PDB entry 7RIQ | X-ray diffraction, 3.00 A resolution | chains A and F of the 13 polymer chains in the assembly

[Chain A]
Protein: DNA-directed RNA polymerase II subunit RPB1
From: Saccharomyces cerevisiae (strain ATCC 204508 / S288c)
Notes: EC 2.7.7.6
UniProt: P04050 (RPB1_YEAST); residue numbers follow UniProt; this construct covers 1-1733
Sequence (1733 residues; row label = number of the first residue in the row):
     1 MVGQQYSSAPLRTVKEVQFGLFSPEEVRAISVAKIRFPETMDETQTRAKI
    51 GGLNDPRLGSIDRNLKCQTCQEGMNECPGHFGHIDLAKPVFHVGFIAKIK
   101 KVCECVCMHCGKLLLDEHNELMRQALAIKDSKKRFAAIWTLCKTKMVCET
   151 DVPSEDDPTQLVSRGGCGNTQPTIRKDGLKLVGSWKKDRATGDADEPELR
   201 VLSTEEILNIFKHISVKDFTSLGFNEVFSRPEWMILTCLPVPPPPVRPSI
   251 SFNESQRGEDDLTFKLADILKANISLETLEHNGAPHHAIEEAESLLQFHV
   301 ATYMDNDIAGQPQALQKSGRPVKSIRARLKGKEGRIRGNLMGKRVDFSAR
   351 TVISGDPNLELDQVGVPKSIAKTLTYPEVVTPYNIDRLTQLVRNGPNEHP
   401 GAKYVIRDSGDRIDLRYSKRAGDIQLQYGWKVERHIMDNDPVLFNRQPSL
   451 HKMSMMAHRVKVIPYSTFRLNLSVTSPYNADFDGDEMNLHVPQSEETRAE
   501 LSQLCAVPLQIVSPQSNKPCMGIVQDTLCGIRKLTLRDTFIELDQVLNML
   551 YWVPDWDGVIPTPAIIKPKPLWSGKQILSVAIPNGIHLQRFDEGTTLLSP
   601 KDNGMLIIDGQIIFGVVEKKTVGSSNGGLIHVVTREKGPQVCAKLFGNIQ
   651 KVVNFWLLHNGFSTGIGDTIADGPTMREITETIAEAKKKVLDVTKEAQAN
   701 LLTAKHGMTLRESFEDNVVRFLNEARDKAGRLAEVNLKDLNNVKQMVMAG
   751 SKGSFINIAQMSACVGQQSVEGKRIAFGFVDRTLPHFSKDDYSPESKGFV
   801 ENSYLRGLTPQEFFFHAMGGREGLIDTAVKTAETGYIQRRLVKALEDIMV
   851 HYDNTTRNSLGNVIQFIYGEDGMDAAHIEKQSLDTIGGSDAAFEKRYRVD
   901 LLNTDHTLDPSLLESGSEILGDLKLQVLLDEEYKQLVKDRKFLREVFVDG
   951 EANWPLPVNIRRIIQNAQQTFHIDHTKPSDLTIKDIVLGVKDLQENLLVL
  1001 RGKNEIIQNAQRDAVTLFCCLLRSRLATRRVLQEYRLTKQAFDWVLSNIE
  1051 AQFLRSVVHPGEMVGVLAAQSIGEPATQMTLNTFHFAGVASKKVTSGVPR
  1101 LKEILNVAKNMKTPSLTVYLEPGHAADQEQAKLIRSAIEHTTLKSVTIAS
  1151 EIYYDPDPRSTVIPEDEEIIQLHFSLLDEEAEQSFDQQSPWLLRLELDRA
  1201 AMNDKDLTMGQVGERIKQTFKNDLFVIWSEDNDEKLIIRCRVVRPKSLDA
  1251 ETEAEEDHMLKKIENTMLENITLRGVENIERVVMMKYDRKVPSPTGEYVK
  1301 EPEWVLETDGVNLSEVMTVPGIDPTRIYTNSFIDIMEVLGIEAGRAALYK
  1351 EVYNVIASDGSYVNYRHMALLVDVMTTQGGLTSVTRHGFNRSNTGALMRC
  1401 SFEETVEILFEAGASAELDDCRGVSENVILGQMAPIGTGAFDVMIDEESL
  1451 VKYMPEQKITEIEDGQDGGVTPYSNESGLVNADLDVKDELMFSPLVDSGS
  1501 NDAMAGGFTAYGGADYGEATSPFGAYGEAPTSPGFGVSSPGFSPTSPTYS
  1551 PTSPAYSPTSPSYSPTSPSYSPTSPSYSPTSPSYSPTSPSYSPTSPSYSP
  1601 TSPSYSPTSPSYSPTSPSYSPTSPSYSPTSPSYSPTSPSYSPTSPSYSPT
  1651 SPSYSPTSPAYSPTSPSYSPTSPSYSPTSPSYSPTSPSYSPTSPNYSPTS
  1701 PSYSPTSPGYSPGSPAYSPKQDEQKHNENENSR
Unresolved in the structure: 1-2, 154-160, 187-198, 250-256, 1082-1091, 1177-1187, 1447-1733
Metal / ion sites: Zn2+ site 1: C67, C70, C77, H80; Zn2+ site 2: C107, C110, C148; Mg2+: D483 (shared with 1 residue of chain R)

[Chain F]
Protein: DNA-directed RNA polymerases I, II, and III subunit RPABC2
From: Saccharomyces cerevisiae (strain ATCC 204508 / S288c)
UniProt: P20435 (RPAB2_YEAST); residue numbers follow UniProt; this construct covers 1-155
Sequence (155 residues; row label = number of the first residue in the row):
     1 MSDYEEAFNDGNENFEDFDVEHFSDEETYEEKPQFKDGETTDANGKTIVT
    51 GGNGPEDFQQHEQIRRKTLKEKAIPKDQRATTPYMTKYERARILGTRALQ
   101 ISMNAPVFVDLEGETDPLRIAMKELAEKKIPLVIRRYLPDGSFEDWSVEE
   151 LIVDL
Unresolved in the structure: 1-68, 155

[Chain A / chain F interface]
Residue-residue contacts - 61 pairs, chain A then chain F:
  V379(A) with S102(F)
  V380(A) with N104(F)
  T381(A) with I101(F); S102(F); N104(F)
  P382(A) with N104(F)
  Y383(A) with V107(F)
  G429(A) with N104(F)
  E495(A) with A98(F); L99(F); S102(F); P117(F)
  E496(A) with G95(F); L99(F)
  A499(A) with A91(F); G95(F); L118(F), hydrophobic
  S502(A) with L118(F)
  Q503(A) with R90(F), hydrogen bond; A91(F)
  L504(A) with K87(F)
  H851(A) with P139(F)
  Y852(A) with T81(F); E89(F), hydrogen bond; R136(F); Y137(F)
  D853(A) with P139(F)
  R857(A) with P139(F)
  R1001(A) with A80(F); T81(F); P83(F)
  G1002(A) with A80(F)
  L1054(A) with Y84(F)
  R1055(A) with D154(F), salt bridge
  H1059(A) with T86(F); K87(F), hydrogen bond (side chain-backbone); Y88(F)
  P1060(A) with T86(F); Y88(F)
  E1062(A) with K87(F), salt bridge; Y88(F), hydrogen bond
  M1433(A) with R92(F)
  G1437(A) with Y88(F)
  T1438(A) with Y88(F); R92(F), hydrogen bond (backbone-side chain)
  G1439(A) with R92(F)
  F1441(A) with E89(F); R92(F); R135(F)
  D1442(A) with V133(F); I134(F); R135(F), hydrogen bond (backbone-backbone); Y137(F)
  V1443(A) with L132(F), hydrophobic; V133(F)
  M1444(A) with L132(F); V133(F), hydrogen bond (backbone-backbone); R135(F), hydrogen bond
  I1445(A) with P131(F); V133(F)
  D1446(A) with P131(F), hydrogen bond (backbone-backbone)
Also at the interface, not in a pair above, chain A (37 interface residues in all): Y428, D874, G1061, R1422
Also at the interface, not in a pair above, chain F (38 interface residues in all): T82, M85, I93, L94, M103, L111, E114, T115, L138

[In short]
37 residues of chain A face 38 of chain F across their interface, with 9 hydrogen bonds and 2 salt bridges.
Polar contacts include R1055(A)-D154(F), E1062(A)-K87(F) and Q503(A)-R90(F). C67(A), C70(A), C77(A) and H80(A)
coordinate Zn2+ site 1.
Chain A is DNA-directed RNA polymerase II subunit RPB1 and chain F is DNA-directed RNA polymerases I, II, and
III subunit RPABC2, both from Saccharomyces cerevisiae (strain ATCC 204508 / S288c); the structure, RNA
polymerase II elongation complex scaffold 1 without polyamide, was determined by X-ray diffraction, deposited
together with 7RIM, 7RIP, 7RIW, 7RIX and 7RIY.
